6MRC - chains 2 and 1 of the 28 polymer chains in the assembly; structure by electron microscopy, 3.08 A resolution.

# Chain 2 (and 1)
Name: 10 kDa heat shock protein, mitochondrial
Organism: Homo sapiens
Notes: chain 1 of this document is another copy of the same molecule, construct and numbering; everything in this record applies to it too
UniProtKB: P61604 (CH10_HUMAN); residues 3-102 here = UniProt positions 3-102
Amino-acid sequence (100 residues; numbered 3 to 102; the number before each row is that of its first residue):
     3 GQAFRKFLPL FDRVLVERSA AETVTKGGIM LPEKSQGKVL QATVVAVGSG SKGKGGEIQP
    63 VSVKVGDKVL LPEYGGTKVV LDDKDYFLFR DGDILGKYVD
Curated features (UniProtKB/Swiss-Prot):
  - modified residue: Lys-8 (N6-acetyllysine), Lys-28 (N6-succinyllysine), Lys-40 (N6-acetyllysine), Lys-54 (N6-malonyllysine), Lys-56 (N6-acetyllysine), Lys-66 (N6-acetyllysine), Lys-70 (N6-acetyllysine), Thr-79 (Phosphothreonine), Lys-80 (N6-acetyllysine), Lys-86 (N6-acetyllysine), Lys-99 (N6-acetyllysine)

# Chain 2 / chain 1 interface
Pairs across the interface (26):
  Lys-8(2) / Tyr-100(1)
  Lys-8(2) / Val-101(1)
  Lys-8(2) / Asp-102(1)
  Phe-9(2) / Leu-72(1)  hydrophobic
  Phe-9(2) / Gly-98(1)
  Phe-9(2) / Lys-99(1)
  Phe-9(2) / Tyr-100(1)  hydrophobic
  Phe-9(2) / Val-101(1)
  Leu-10(2) / Gly-98(1)
  Leu-10(2) / Lys-99(1)  hydrogen bond (backbone-backbone)
  Leu-10(2) / Val-101(1)  hydrophobic
  Pro-11(2) / Leu-97(1)
  Leu-12(2) / Val-65(1)  hydrophobic
  Leu-12(2) / Asp-93(1)
  Leu-12(2) / Ile-96(1)
  Leu-12(2) / Leu-97(1)  hydrogen bond (backbone-backbone)
  Leu-12(2) / Gly-98(1)
  Leu-12(2) / Lys-99(1)
  Phe-13(2) / Ser-64(1)
  Phe-13(2) / Asp-93(1)
  Arg-15(2) / Gly-94(1)  hydrogen bond (side chain-backbone)
  Arg-15(2) / Asp-95(1)
  Arg-15(2) / Ile-96(1)  hydrogen bond (side chain-backbone)
  Arg-15(2) / Leu-97(1)  hydrogen bond (side chain-backbone)
  Val-81(2) / Leu-72(1)  hydrophobic
  Leu-90(2) / Leu-97(1)  hydrophobic
Also at the interface, not in a pair above, chain 2 (14 interface residues in all): Ala-5, Lys-54, Lys-56, Gly-58, Thr-79
Also at the interface, not in a pair above, chain 1 (15 interface residues in all): Asp-14, Lys-56

# Summary
14 residues of chain 2 face 15 of chain 1 across their interface, with 5 hydrogen bonds. Among the polar pairs
are Arg-15(2)/Gly-94(1), Arg-15(2)/Ile-96(1) and Arg-15(2)/Leu-97(1).
Both chains are 10 kDa heat shock protein, mitochondrial (Homo sapiens). Entry 6MRC (ADP-bound human
mitochondrial Hsp60-Hsp10 football complex) was determined by electron microscopy (same publication as 6HT7
and 6MRD).
